PDB entry 2WU2 | X-ray diffraction, 2.50 A resolution | chains B and D of the 4 polymer chains in the assembly

== Chain B ==
Molecule: Succinate dehydrogenase iron-sulfur subunit
Source organism: Escherichia coli
Notes: EC 1.3.5.1, 1.3.99.1
UniProt: P07014 (DHSB_ECOLI); residue numbers follow UniProt; this construct covers 1-238
Amino-acid sequence (238 residues; row label = number of the first residue in the row):
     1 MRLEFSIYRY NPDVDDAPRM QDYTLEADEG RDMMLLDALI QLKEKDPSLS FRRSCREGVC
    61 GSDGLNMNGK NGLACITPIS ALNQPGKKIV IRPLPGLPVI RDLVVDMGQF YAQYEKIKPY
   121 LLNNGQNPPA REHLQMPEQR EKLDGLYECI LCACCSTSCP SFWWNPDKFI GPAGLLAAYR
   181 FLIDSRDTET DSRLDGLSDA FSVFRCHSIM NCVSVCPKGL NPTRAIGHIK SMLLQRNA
Swiss-Prot annotation at these positions:
  - binding site ([2Fe-2S] cluster): C55, C60, C75
  - binding site ([4Fe-4S] cluster): C149, C152, C155, C216
  - binding site ([3Fe-4S] cluster): C159, C206, C212
  - binding site (a ubiquinone): W164
Metal / ion sites: 2Fe-2S cluster Fe: C55, C60, D63, C75; 4Fe-4S cluster Fe: C149, C152, C155, C216; 3Fe-4S cluster Fe: C159, C206, C212
Ligand contacts:
  - carboxin (CBE; 2-methyl-N-phenyl-5,6-dihydro-1,4-oxathiine-3-carboxamide): P160, S161, W163, W164, H207, I209
  - 3Fe-4S cluster (F3S): C159, S161, F169, P172, C206, H207, S208, I209, M210, N211, C212, T223, I226
  - 2Fe-2S cluster (FES): L36, R53, S54, C55, R56, G58, V59, C60, G61, S62, D63, L73, C75
  - 4Fe-4S cluster (SF4): F110, C149, I150, L151, C152, A153, C154, C155, A173, L176, C216, P217, K218, L220, P222

== Chain D ==
Molecule: Succinate dehydrogenase hydrophobic membrane anchor protein subunit
Source organism: Escherichia coli
Notes: EC 1.3.5.1
UniProt: P0AC44 (DHSD_ECOLI); numbering as in UniProt (aligned over 1-115)
Amino-acid sequence (115 residues; numbered 1 to 115; the number before each row is that of its first residue):
     1 MVSNASALGR NGVHDFILVR ATAIVLTLYI IYMVGFFATS GELTYEVWIG FFASAFTKVF
    61 TLLALFSILI HAWIGMWQVL TDYVKPLALR LMLQLVIVVA LVVYVIYGFV VVWGV
Not modelled in the structure: 1-10
Swiss-Prot annotation at these positions:
  - binding site (heme): H71
  - binding site (a ubiquinone): Y83
Metal / ion sites: heme Fe: H71 (shared with 1 residue of chain C)
Ligand contacts: heme (HEM): V19, R20, A23, L26, T27, I30, I68, H71, A72, G75, M76, V79

== Chain B / chain D interface ==
Contacting residue pairs (25):
  W164(B) - D82(D)
  W164(B) - Y83(D)
  W164(B) - K85(D)  hydrogen bond (backbone-side chain)
  N165(B) - T81(D)  hydrogen bond (side chain-backbone)
  N165(B) - D82(D)  hydrogen bond
  N165(B) - K85(D)  hydrogen bond
  S198(B) - N11(D)
  S198(B) - G12(D)  hydrogen bond (backbone-backbone)
  S198(B) - V13(D)
  D199(B) - G12(D)
  A200(B) - G12(D)
  A200(B) - W77(D)  hydrophobic
  F201(B) - W77(D)  hydrophobic
  F204(B) - G12(D)
  F204(B) - V13(D)
  F204(B) - F16(D)  hydrophobic
  R205(B) - W77(D)
  R205(B) - Q78(D)  hydrogen bond (side chain-backbone)
  R205(B) - T81(D)  hydrogen bond
  R205(B) - D82(D)  salt bridge
  H207(B) - Q78(D)
  L233(B) - V13(D)  hydrophobic
  L234(B) - V13(D)  hydrophobic
  L234(B) - F16(D)  hydrophobic
  A238(B) - I17(D)  hydrophobic
Other interface residues (no listed pair), chain B (14 interface residues in all): K230, N237
Other interface residues (no listed pair), chain D (12 interface residues in all): D15

== In short ==
The interface between chain B and chain D involves 14 residues on one side and 12 on the other; the contacts
include 7 hydrogen bonds and 1 salt bridge. Polar pairs include R205(B)-D82(D), W164(B)-K85(D) and
N165(B)-T81(D).
Here chain B is Succinate dehydrogenase iron-sulfur subunit and chain D is Succinate dehydrogenase hydrophobic
membrane anchor protein subunit, both from Escherichia coli. Entry 2WU2 (Crystal structure of the E. coli
succinate:quinone oxidoreductase (SQR) SdhC His84Met mutant) was determined by X-ray diffraction.
